6FL9 - chains C and D of the 5 polymer chains in the assembly; structure by X-ray diffraction, 2.30 A resolution.

== Chain C (and D) ==
Molecule: Cys-loop ligand-gated ion channel
Organism: endosymbiont of Tevnia jerichonana
Notes: chain D of this document is another copy of the same molecule, construct and numbering; everything in this record applies to it too
UniProt: G2FID1 (G2FID1_9GAMM); numbering as in UniProt (aligned over 1-320)
Sequence (320 residues; each row starts with the number of its first residue):
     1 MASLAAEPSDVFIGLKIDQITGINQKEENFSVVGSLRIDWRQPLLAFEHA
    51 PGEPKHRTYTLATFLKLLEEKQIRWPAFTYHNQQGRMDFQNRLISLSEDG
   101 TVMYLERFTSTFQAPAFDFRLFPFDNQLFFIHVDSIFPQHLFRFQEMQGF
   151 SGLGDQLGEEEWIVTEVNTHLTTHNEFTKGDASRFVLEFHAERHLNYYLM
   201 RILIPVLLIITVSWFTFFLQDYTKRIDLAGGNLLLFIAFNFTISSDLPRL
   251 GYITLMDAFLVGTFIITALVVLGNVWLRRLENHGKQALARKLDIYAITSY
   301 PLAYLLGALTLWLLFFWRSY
Not modelled in the structure: 1-6, 317-320
What the authors report for this chain:
  - mutagenesis - D227A: abolished signaling
  - mutagenesis - D221A: decreased signaling
  - mutagenesis - K66A, K66A/R86A, R86A: unchanged signaling

== Interface between chain C and chain D ==
Contacting residue pairs (98; chain C residue first):
  K16(C) - E176(D)  salt bridge
  D18(C) - H81(D)  salt bridge
  D18(C) - E176(D)
  Q19(C) - H81(D)
  Q19(C) - N82(D)
  Q19(C) - Q83(D)  hydrogen bond (side chain-backbone)
  Q19(C) - Q84(D)  hydrogen bond
  Q19(C) - Q113(D)
  T21(C) - Q84(D)
  V33(C) - Q83(D)
  S35(C) - F177(D)
  P54(C) - Q72(D)
  H56(C) - R74(D)
  R57(C) - Q72(D)  hydrogen bond
  T58(C) - I73(D)
  T58(C) - R74(D)
  T58(C) - W75(D)
  T58(C) - F137(D)
  Y59(C) - E69(D)
  T60(C) - L65(D)
  T60(C) - E69(D)  hydrogen bond
  T60(C) - W75(D)
  T63(C) - E69(D)  hydrogen bond
  R86(C) - R86(D)
  D88(C) - G85(D)
  D88(C) - R86(D)  hydrogen bond (side chain-backbone)
  Q90(C) - T79(D)  hydrogen bond
  Q90(C) - Y80(D)  hydrogen bond (side chain-backbone)
  Q90(C) - Q83(D)
  N91(C) - F78(D)  hydrogen bond (side chain-backbone)
  N91(C) - T79(D)  hydrogen bond
  N91(C) - I136(D)
  L93(C) - W75(D)  hydrophobic
  L93(C) - A77(D)  hydrophobic
  L93(C) - I136(D)  hydrophobic
  L93(C) - F137(D)  hydrophobic
  S95(C) - R74(D)
  L105(C) - I136(D)  hydrophobic
  L105(C) - F177(D)  hydrophobic
  R107(C) - T79(D)  hydrogen bond
  R107(C) - Y80(D)  hydrogen bond (side chain-backbone)
  R107(C) - H81(D)  hydrogen bond (side chain-backbone)
  T109(C) - Q84(D)
  T109(C) - G85(D)  hydrogen bond (side chain-backbone)
  F150(C) - E176(D)
  Q156(C) - Q113(D)  hydrogen bond (backbone-side chain)
  Q156(C) - P115(D)
  L157(C) - Q113(D)  hydrogen bond (backbone-side chain)
  G158(C) - E28(D)
  G158(C) - Q113(D)
  E160(C) - E28(D)
  E160(C) - F117(D)
  E160(C) - R249(D)
  E160(C) - L250(D)
  E160(C) - G251(D)
  E160(C) - Y252(D)
  E161(C) - R249(D)
  H194(C) - G251(D)
  N196(C) - L250(D)  hydrogen bond (side chain-backbone)
  N196(C) - G251(D)
  N196(C) - Y252(D)  hydrogen bond (side chain-backbone)
  N196(C) - I253(D)
  Y197(C) - R249(D)  hydrogen bond
  Y197(C) - L250(D)
  Y198(C) - R249(D)  hydrogen bond
  M200(C) - N240(D)  hydrogen bond (backbone-side chain)
  M200(C) - I253(D)  hydrophobic
  M200(C) - D257(D)
  M200(C) - V261(D)  hydrophobic
  R201(C) - N240(D)  hydrogen bond
  R201(C) - F241(D)
  R201(C) - S244(D)
  R201(C) - D257(D)  salt bridge
  I202(C) - F241(D)  hydrophobic
  I204(C) - F264(D)  hydrophobic
  P205(C) - I237(D)  hydrophobic
  L208(C) - F264(D)  hydrophobic
  I209(C) - I237(D)  hydrophobic
  V212(C) - A268(D)  hydrophobic
  V212(C) - V271(D)  hydrophobic
  F215(C) - A268(D)
  F215(C) - L272(D)  hydrophobic
  F215(C) - V275(D)
  T216(C) - I226(D)
  F218(C) - V275(D)  hydrophobic
  F218(C) - R279(D)  hydrogen bond (backbone-side chain)
  L219(C) - I226(D)  hydrophobic
  L219(C) - V275(D)
  L219(C) - R278(D)
  L219(C) - N282(D)  hydrogen bond (backbone-side chain)
  Q220(C) - R279(D)
  Q220(C) - H283(D)
  K224(C) - T223(D)
  K224(C) - D227(D)  salt bridge
  L235(C) - L234(D)  hydrophobic
  F239(C) - F241(D)  hydrophobic
  T242(C) - F241(D)
  D246(C) - R249(D)  salt bridge
Other interface residues (no listed pair), chain C (52 interface residues in all): Q25, E53
Other interface residues (no listed pair), chain D (52 interface residues in all): F130, L233, I243, P248

== In short ==
The chain C/chain D interface involves 52 residues from each chain, with 24 hydrogen bonds and 5 salt bridges.
Polar pairs include K16(C)-E176(D), D18(C)-H81(D) and R201(C)-D257(D). The paper reports that D227A of chain C
abolishes signaling; D221A of chain C reduces signaling; 5 substitutions were tested in all.
Both chains are Cys-loop ligand-gated ion channel (endosymbiont of Tevnia jerichonana). Entry 6FL9 (The active
form of a pentameric ion channel (sTeLIC) gated by alkaline pH - Wild type ...) was determined by X-ray
diffraction, deposited together with 6FLI, 6FVQ, 6FVR and 6FVS.
